8HOV - chains A and C of the 4 polymer chains in the assembly; structure by X-ray diffraction, 2.77 A resolution.

[Chain A (and C)]
Molecule: Transcription factor HMS1
Organism: Saccharomyces cerevisiae
Notes: chain C of this document is another copy of the same molecule, construct and numbering; everything in this record applies to it too
UniProtKB: Q12398 (HMS1_YEAST); residues 2-102 here correspond to UniProt positions 270-370 (UniProt number = residue number + 268)
Amino-acid sequence (108 residues; numbered 1 to 108; the number before each row is that of its first residue):
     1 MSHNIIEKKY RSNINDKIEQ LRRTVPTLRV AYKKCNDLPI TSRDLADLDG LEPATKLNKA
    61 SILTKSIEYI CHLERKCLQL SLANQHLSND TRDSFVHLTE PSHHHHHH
Not modelled in the structure: 1, 89-108 (chain C: 1-3, 89-108)
Sequence notes: initiating methionine (1); expression tag (103-108)

[How chain A and chain C interact]
Pairs across the interface (45):
  Asn-13(A) with Ala-60(C)
  Ile-14(A) with Leu-63(C), hydrophobic
  Lys-17(A) with Ala-60(C); Thr-64(C), hydrogen bond; Ile-67(C)
  Ile-18(A) with Leu-63(C), hydrophobic
  Gln-20(A) with Ile-67(C)
  Leu-21(A) with Ile-67(C), hydrophobic; Ile-70(C), hydrophobic
  Thr-24(A) with Ile-70(C)
  Lys-59(A) with Tyr-10(C)
  Ala-60(A) with Asn-13(C); Lys-17(C)
  Leu-63(A) with Ile-14(C); Lys-17(C); Ile-18(C), hydrophobic; Leu-63(C), hydrophobic
  Thr-64(A) with Lys-17(C)
  Ile-67(A) with Lys-17(C); Gln-20(C); Leu-21(C), hydrophobic
  Tyr-69(A) with Ile-70(C), hydrophobic; Glu-74(C), hydrogen bond
  Ile-70(A) with Leu-21(C), hydrophobic; Thr-24(C); Tyr-69(C), hydrophobic; Ile-70(C), hydrophobic; Leu-73(C)
  Leu-73(A) with Ile-70(C); Leu-73(C), hydrophobic; Glu-74(C); Cys-77(C)
  Glu-74(A) with Tyr-69(C), hydrogen bond; Leu-73(C)
  Lys-76(A) with Cys-77(C)
  Cys-77(A) with Leu-73(C), hydrophobic; Lys-76(C); Cys-77(C), hydrogen bond; Leu-80(C)
  Leu-80(A) with Cys-77(C); Ser-81(C); Asn-84(C), hydrogen bond (backbone-side chain)
  Ala-83(A) with Asn-84(C)
  Asn-84(A) with Ala-83(C); Asn-84(C)
Also at the interface, not in a pair above, chain A (24 interface residues in all): Tyr-10, Val-25, Ser-81
Also at the interface, not in a pair above, chain C (24 interface residues in all): Val-25, Lys-59

[Summary]
Chain A and chain C each contribute 24 residues to their interface; the contacts include 5 hydrogen bonds.
Polar contacts include Lys-17(A)/Thr-64(C), Tyr-69(A)/Glu-74(C) and Cys-77(A)/Cys-77(C).
Both chains are Transcription factor HMS1 (Saccharomyces cerevisiae). Entry 8HOV (Crystal structure of Hms1p
from Saccharomyces cerevisiae) was determined by X-ray diffraction.
